PDB entry 7W72 | electron microscopy, 3.10 A resolution | chains K and A of the 5 polymer chains in the assembly

[Chain K]
Molecule: GPI-anchor transamidase
Source organism: Homo sapiens
Notes: EC 3.-.-.-
UniProt: Q92643 (GPI8_HUMAN); numbering as in UniProt (aligned over 1-395)
Sequence (395 residues; each row starts with the number of its first residue):
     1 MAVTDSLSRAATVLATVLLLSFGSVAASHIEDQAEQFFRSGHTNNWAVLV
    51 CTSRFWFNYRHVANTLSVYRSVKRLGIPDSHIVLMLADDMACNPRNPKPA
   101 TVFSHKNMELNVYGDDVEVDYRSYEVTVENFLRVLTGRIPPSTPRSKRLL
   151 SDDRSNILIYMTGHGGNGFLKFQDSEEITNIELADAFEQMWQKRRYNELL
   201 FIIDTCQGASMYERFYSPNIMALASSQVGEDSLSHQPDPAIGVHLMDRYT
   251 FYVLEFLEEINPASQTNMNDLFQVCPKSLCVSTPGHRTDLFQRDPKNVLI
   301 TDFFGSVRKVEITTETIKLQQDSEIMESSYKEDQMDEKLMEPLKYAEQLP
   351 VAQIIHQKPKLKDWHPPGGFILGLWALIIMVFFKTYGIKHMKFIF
Unresolved in the structure: 1-38, 322-339, 387-395
UniProt features mapped onto this chain:
  - region: Asp-231 to Gln-236 (Autoinhibitory loop)
  - active site: His-164 (Proton donor), Cys-206 (Nucleophile)
  - binding site (Ca(2+)): Asp-79, Ile-82, Glu-118, Asp-120
  - binding site (a protein): Cys-206, Ser-232, Ser-234
Disulfides: Cys-275/Cys-280
Metal / ion sites: Ca2+: Asp-79, Ile-82, Asp-120

[Chain A]
Molecule: Glycosylphosphatidylinositol anchor attachment 1 protein
Source organism: Homo sapiens
UniProt: O43292 (GPAA1_HUMAN); residues 1-621 here = UniProt positions 1-621
Sequence (621 residues; row label = number of the first residue in the row):
     1 MGLLSDPVRRRALARLVLRLNAPLCVLSYVAGIAWFLALVFPPLTQRTYM
    51 SENAMGSTMVEEQFAGGDRARAFARDFAAHRKKSGALPVAWLERTMRSVG
   101 LEVYTQSFSRKLPFPDETHERYMVSGTNVYGILRAPRAASTESLVLTVPC
   151 GSDSTNSQAVGLLLALAAHFRGQIYWAKDIVFLVTEHDLLGTEAWLEAYH
   201 DVNVTGMQSSPLQGRAGAIQAAVALELSSDVVTSLDVAVEGLNGQLPNLD
   251 LLNLFQTFCQKGGLLCTLQGKLQPEDWTSLDGPLQGLQTLLLMVLRQASG
   301 RPHGSHGLFLRYRVEALTLRGINSFRQYKYDLVAVGKALEGMFRKLNHLL
   351 ERLHQSFFLYLLPGLSRFVSIGLYMPAVGFLLLVLGLKALELWMQLHEAG
   401 MGLEEPGGAPGPSVPLPPSQGVGLASLVAPLLISQAMGLALYVLPVLGQH
   451 VATQHFPVAEAEAVVLTLLAIYAAGLALPHNTHRVVSTQAPDRGWMALKL
   501 VALIYLALQLGCIALTNFSLGFLLATTMVPTAALAKPHGPRTLYAALLVL
   551 TSPAATLLGSLFLWRELQEAPLSLAEGWQLFLAALAQGVLEHHTYGALLF
   601 PLLSLGLYPCWLLFWNVLFWK
Unresolved in the structure: 1-7, 399-423, 621
UniProt features mapped onto this chain:
  - binding site (a 2-acyl-6-[6-phosphoethanolamine-alpha-D-mannosyl-(1->2)-6-phosphoethanolamine-alpha-D-mannosyl-(1->6)-2-phosphoethanolamine-alpha-D-mannosyl-(1->4)-alpha-D-glucosaminyl]-1-(1-radyl,2-acyl-sn-glycero-3-phospho)-1D-myo-inositol): Tyr-49, Ser-51, His-354, Gln-355, Ser-356
  - binding site (Mg(2+)): Gln-355
  - glycosylation: Asn-203 (N-linked (GlcNAc...) asparagine)
Disulfides: Cys-259/Cys-266
Covalently attached groups: N-acetylglucosamine (NAG) linked to Asn-203

[Chain K / chain A interface]
Pairs across the interface (33):
  Phe-55(K) / Leu-350(A)
  Trp-56(K) / His-348(A)
  Trp-56(K) / Leu-350(A)  hydrophobic
  Phe-57(K) / Asn-53(A)
  Phe-57(K) / Ala-54(A)  hydrophobic
  Phe-57(K) / Ser-57(A)
  Cys-92(K) / Arg-137(A)  hydrogen bond (backbone-side chain)
  Asn-93(K) / Arg-137(A)  hydrogen bond (backbone-side chain)
  Pro-94(K) / Arg-137(A)
  Pro-94(K) / Ile-174(A)
  Pro-94(K) / Tyr-175(A)
  Pro-94(K) / Trp-176(A)
  Pro-94(K) / Ala-177(A)  hydrophobic
  Arg-95(K) / Tyr-175(A)
  Arg-95(K) / Ala-177(A)
  Arg-95(K) / Lys-178(A)
  Arg-95(K) / Asn-347(A)  hydrogen bond (side chain-backbone)
  Arg-95(K) / His-348(A)
  Arg-95(K) / Leu-350(A)
  Asn-96(K) / Tyr-175(A)
  Pro-97(K) / Ile-174(A)
  Pro-97(K) / Tyr-175(A)  hydrophobic
  Pro-99(K) / Arg-137(A)
  Pro-99(K) / Ile-174(A)  hydrophobic
  His-235(K) / Ser-57(A)  hydrogen bond (side chain-backbone)
  Pro-237(K) / Met-59(A)
  Asp-238(K) / Met-59(A)
  Pro-239(K) / Met-59(A)  hydrophobic
  Pro-239(K) / Glu-61(A)
  Ala-240(K) / Arg-344(A)
  Gly-242(K) / Thr-58(A)
  Gly-242(K) / Met-59(A)  hydrogen bond (backbone-backbone)
  Val-243(K) / Thr-58(A)
Other interface residues (no listed pair), chain A (21 interface residues in all): Gly-56, Ala-138, Glu-142, Leu-349, Glu-351

[In short]
17 residues of chain K and 21 residues of chain A are in contact, with 5 hydrogen bonds. Among the polar pairs
are Cys-92(K)/Arg-137(A), Asn-93(K)/Arg-137(A) and Arg-95(K)/Asn-347(A). N-acetylglucosamine is covalently
linked to Asn-203(A).
Here chain K is GPI-anchor transamidase and chain A is Glycosylphosphatidylinositol anchor attachment 1
protein, both from Homo sapiens. Entry 7W72 (Structure of a human glycosylphosphatidylinositol (GPI)
transamidase) was determined by electron microscopy.
